6WQ0 - chains 7 and D of the 48 polymer chains in the assembly; structure by electron microscopy, 2.80 A resolution.

== Chain 7 ==
Molecule: 301-nt DNA strand
Source organism: unclassified Rudivirus
Sequence (301 nucleotides; numbered 1 to 301; the number before each row is that of its first residue):
     1 ATATATATAT ATATATATAT ATATATATAT ATATATATAT ATATATATAT ATATATATAT
    61 ATATATATAT ATATATATAT ATATATATAT ATATATATAT ATATATATAT ATATATATAT
   121 ATATATATAT ATATATATAT ATATATATAT ATATATATAT ATATATATAT ATATATATAT
   181 ATATATATAT ATATATATAT ATATATATAT ATATATATAT ATATATATAT ATATATATAT
   241 ATATATATAT ATATATATAT ATATATATAT ATATATATAT ATATATATAT ATATATATAT
   301 A

== Chain D ==
Molecule: Structural protein
Source organism: unclassified Rudivirus
Chain sequence (134 residues; numbered 1 to 134; the number before each row is that of its first residue):
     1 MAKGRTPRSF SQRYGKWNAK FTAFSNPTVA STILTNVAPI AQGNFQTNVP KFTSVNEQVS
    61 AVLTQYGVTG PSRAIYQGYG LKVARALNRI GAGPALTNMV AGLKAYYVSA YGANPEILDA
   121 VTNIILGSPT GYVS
Disordered / not traced: 1, 133-134
Reported in the primary citation:
  - binding site for the 301-nt DNA strand (chain 7): Lys3, Arg5, Arg8

== Chain 7 / chain D interface ==
Contacting residue pairs - 41 pairs, chain 7 then chain D:
  DA167(7) - Ala74(D)  base contact
  DA167(7) - Tyr106(D)  phosphate contact
  DA167(7) - Tyr107(D)  sugar contact
  DA167(7) - Tyr111(D)  hydrogen bond to the phosphate
  DT168(7) - Gly78(D)  sugar contact
  DT168(7) - Leu81(D)  base contact
  DT168(7) - Lys82(D)  phosphate contact
  DT168(7) - Tyr106(D)  hydrogen bond to the phosphate
  DT168(7) - Tyr107(D)  sugar contact
  DA169(7) - Phe52(D)  phosphate contact
  DA169(7) - Leu81(D)  sugar contact
  DA169(7) - Lys82(D)  phosphate contact
  DA169(7) - Arg85(D)  salt bridge to the phosphate
  DT170(7) - Asn48(D)  phosphate contact
  DT170(7) - Phe52(D)  sugar contact
  DT170(7) - Arg85(D)  phosphate contact
  DA171(7) - Ala41(D)  phosphate contact
  DA171(7) - Asn44(D)  sugar contact
  DA171(7) - Phe45(D)  sugar contact
  DA171(7) - Asn48(D)  hydrogen bond to the phosphate
  DT172(7) - Val37(D)  phosphate contact
  DT172(7) - Ala41(D)  sugar contact
  DT172(7) - Asn44(D)  hydrogen bond to the phosphate
  DA173(7) - Phe24(D)  sugar contact
  DA173(7) - Ile33(D)  sugar contact
  DA173(7) - Val37(D)  phosphate contact
  DT174(7) - Trp17(D)  hydrogen bond to the base
  DT174(7) - Lys20(D)  hydrogen bond to the phosphate
  DT174(7) - Ile33(D)  phosphate contact
  DA175(7) - Lys3(D)  salt bridge to the phosphate
  DA175(7) - Arg13(D)  phosphate contact
  DA175(7) - Lys16(D)  salt bridge to the phosphate
  DA175(7) - Trp17(D)  sugar contact
  DA175(7) - Lys20(D)  salt bridge to the phosphate
  DT176(7) - Arg8(D)  salt bridge to the phosphate
  DT176(7) - Arg13(D)  hydrogen bond to the phosphate
  DA177(7) - Thr6(D)  phosphate contact
  DA177(7) - Pro7(D)  phosphate contact
  DA177(7) - Arg8(D)  hydrogen bond to the phosphate
  DA177(7) - Arg13(D)  salt bridge to the phosphate
  DT178(7) - Gly4(D)  base contact
Also at the interface, not in a pair above, chain 7 (14 interface residues in all): DA179, DT180
Also at the interface, not in a pair above, chain D (29 interface residues in all): Arg5, Gln12, Leu34, Val49

== Overview ==
14 residues of chain 7 face 29 of chain D across their interface; the contacts include 8 hydrogen bonds and 6
salt bridges. Polar pairs include DT174(7)-Trp17(D), DA167(7)-Tyr111(D) and DT168(7)-Tyr106(D). From the
paper: a binding site for the 301-nt DNA strand (chain 7) at Lys3(D), Arg5(D) and Arg8(D).
Chain 7 is a 301-nt DNA strand and chain D is Structural protein, both from unclassified Rudivirus; the
structure, Cryo-EM of the S. solfataricus rod-shaped virus, SSRV1, was determined by electron microscopy (same
publication as 6WQ2).
